7T3U - chains A and B of the 4 polymer chains in the assembly; structure by electron microscopy, 3.70 A resolution.

# Chain A (and B)
Protein: Inositol 1,4,5-trisphosphate receptor type 3
From: Homo sapiens
Notes: chain B of this document is another copy of the same molecule, construct and numbering; everything in this record applies to it too
UniProt: Q14573 (ITPR3_HUMAN); residue numbers follow UniProt; this construct covers 1-2611
Chain sequence (2633 residues; each row starts with the number of its first residue; X marks 22 residues of unknown identity (built as UNK)):
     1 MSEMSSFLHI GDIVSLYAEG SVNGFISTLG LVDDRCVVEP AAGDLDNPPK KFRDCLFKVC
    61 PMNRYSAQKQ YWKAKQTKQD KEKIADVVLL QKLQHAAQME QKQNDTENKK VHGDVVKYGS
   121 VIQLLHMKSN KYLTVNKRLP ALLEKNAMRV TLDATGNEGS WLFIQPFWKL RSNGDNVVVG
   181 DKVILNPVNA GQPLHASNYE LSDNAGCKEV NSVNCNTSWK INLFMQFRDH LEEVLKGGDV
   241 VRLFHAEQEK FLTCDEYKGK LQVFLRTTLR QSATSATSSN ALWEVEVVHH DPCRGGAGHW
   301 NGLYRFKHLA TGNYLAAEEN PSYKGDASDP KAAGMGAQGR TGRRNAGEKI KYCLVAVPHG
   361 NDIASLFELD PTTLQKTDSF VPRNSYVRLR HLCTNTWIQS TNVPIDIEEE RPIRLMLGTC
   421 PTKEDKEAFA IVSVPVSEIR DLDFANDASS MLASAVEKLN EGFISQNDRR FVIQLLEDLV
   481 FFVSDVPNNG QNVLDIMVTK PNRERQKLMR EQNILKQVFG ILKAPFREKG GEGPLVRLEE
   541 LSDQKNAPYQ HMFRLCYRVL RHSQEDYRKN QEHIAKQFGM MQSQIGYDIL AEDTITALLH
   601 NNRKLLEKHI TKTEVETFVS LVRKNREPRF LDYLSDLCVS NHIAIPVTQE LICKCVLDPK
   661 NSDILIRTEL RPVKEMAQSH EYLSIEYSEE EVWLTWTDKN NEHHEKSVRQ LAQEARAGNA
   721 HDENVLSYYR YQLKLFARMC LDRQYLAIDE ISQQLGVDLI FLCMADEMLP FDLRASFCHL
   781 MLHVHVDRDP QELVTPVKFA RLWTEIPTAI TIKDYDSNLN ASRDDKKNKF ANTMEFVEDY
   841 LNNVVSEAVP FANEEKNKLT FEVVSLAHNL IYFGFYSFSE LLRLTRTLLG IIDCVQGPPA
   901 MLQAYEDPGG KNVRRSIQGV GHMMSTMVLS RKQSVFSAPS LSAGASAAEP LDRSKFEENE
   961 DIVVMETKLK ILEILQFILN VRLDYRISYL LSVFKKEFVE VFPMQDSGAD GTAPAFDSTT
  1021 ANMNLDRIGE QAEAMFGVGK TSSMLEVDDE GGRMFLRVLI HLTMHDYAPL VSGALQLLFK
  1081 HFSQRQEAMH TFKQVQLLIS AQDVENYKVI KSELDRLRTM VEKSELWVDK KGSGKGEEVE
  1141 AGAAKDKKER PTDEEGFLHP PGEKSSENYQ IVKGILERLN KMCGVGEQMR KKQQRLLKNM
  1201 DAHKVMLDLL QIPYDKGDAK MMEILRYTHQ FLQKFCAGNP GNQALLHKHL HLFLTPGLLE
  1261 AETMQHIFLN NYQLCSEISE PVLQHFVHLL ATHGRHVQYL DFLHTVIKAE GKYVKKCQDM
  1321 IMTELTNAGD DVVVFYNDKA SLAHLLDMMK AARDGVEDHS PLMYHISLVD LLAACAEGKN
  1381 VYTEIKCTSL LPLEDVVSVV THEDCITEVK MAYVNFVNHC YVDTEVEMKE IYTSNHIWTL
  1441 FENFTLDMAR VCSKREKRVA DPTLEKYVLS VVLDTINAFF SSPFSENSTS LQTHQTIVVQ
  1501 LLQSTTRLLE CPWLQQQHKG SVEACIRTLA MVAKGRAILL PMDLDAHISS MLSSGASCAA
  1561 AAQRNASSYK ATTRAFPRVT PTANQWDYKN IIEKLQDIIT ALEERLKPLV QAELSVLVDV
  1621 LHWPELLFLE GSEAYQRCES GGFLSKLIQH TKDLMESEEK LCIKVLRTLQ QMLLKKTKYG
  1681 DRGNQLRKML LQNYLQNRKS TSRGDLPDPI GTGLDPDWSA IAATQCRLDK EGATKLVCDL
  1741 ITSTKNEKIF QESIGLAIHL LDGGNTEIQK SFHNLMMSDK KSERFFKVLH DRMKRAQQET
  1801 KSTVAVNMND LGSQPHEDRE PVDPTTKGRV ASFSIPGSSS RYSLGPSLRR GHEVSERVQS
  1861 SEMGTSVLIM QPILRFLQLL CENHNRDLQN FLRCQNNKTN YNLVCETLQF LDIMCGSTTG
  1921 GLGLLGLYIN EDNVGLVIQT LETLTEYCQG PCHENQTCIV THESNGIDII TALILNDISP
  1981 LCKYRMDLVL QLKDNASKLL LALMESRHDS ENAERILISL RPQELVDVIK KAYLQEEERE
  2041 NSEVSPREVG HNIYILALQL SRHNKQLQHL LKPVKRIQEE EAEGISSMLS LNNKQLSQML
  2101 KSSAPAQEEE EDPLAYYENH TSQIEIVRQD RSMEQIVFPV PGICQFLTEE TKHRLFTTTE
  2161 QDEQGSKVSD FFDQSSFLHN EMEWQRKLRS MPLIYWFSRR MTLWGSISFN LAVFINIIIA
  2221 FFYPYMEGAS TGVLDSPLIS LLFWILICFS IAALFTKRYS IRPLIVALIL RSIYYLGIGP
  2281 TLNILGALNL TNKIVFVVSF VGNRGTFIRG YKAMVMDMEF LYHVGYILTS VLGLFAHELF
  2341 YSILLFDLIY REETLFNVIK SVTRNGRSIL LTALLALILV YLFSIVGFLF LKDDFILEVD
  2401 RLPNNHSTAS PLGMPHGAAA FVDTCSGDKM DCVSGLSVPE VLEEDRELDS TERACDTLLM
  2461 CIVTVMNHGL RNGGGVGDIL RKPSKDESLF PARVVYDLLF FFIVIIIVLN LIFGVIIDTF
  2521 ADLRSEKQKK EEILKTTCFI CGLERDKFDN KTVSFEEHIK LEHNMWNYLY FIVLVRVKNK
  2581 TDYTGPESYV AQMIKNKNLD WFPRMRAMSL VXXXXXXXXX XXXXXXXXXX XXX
Not modelled in the structure: 1-4, 78-85, 228-233, 290-302, 321-350, 373-385, 528-533, 673-690, 821-827, 895-960, 999-1024, 1038-1042, 1124-1167, 1184-1187, 1310-1318, 1418-1434, 1454-1460, 1533-1588, 1697-1718, 1801-1864, 1914-1922, 1977-1986, 2007-2011, 2035-2043, 2074-2111, 2226-2260, 2305-2317, 2403-2449, 2612-2633 (chain B: 1-435, 487-502, 528-533, 673-690, 821-827, 895-960, 999-1024, 1038-1042, 1100, 1124-1167, 1184-1187, 1308-1318, 1454-1460, 1533-1588, 1697-1718, 1777-1782, 1801-1864, 1894-1901, 1918-1922, 2035-2043, 2074-2111, 2226-2260, 2305-2317, 2403-2449, 2612-2633)
Disulfides: Cys2455-Cys2461
Ion coordination: Ca2+: Glu1882, Glu1946, Thr2581; Zn2+: Cys2538, Cys2541, His2558, His2563
Residues lining bound ligands:
  - ATP (adenosine-5'-triphosphate): Glu2149, Lys2152, Phe2156, Cys2538, Phe2539, Ile2540, Ile2559, Lys2560, His2563, Asn2564, Met2565, Trp2566
  - D-myo-inositol-1,4,5-triphosphate (I3P): Thr268, Leu269, Arg270, Arg568, Lys569
What the authors report for this chain:
  - specificity-determining residues: Glu2149 (proposed by the authors, not directly observed)

# Chain A / chain B interface
Pairs across the interface - 78 pairs, chain A then chain B:
  Lys169(A) - Leu1927(B)
  Leu170(A) - Leu1924(B)  hydrophobic
  Leu170(A) - Ser1979(B)  hydrogen bond (backbone-side chain)
  Ser172(A) - Lys1983(B)
  Asn198(A) - Arg1527(B)
  Asn198(A) - Ala1530(B)
  Tyr199(A) - Ala1530(B)  hydrophobic
  Glu200(A) - Ala1530(B)
  Glu200(A) - Met1531(B)
  Gln2164(A) - Arg2545(B)
  Gln2164(A) - Glu2556(B)
  Arg2367(A) - Glu2352(B)  salt bridge
  Arg2367(A) - Thr2354(B)
  Ser2368(A) - Thr2354(B)
  Leu2371(A) - Glu2352(B)
  Leu2371(A) - Leu2355(B)
  Thr2372(A) - Val2358(B)
  Leu2374(A) - Leu2348(B)  hydrophobic
  Leu2375(A) - Ile2359(B)  hydrophobic
  Ile2378(A) - Leu2345(B)
  Ile2378(A) - Phe2346(B)  hydrophobic
  Tyr2381(A) - Asn2216(B)
  Tyr2381(A) - Ile2219(B)
  Tyr2381(A) - Ser2342(B)  hydrogen bond
  Tyr2381(A) - Leu2345(B)  hydrophobic
  Leu2382(A) - Ser2342(B)
  Leu2382(A) - Phe2346(B)  hydrophobic
  Ile2385(A) - Leu2339(B)  hydrophobic
  Ile2385(A) - Ser2342(B)
  Phe2388(A) - Tyr2223(B)  hydrophobic
  Phe2388(A) - Pro2224(B)
  Leu2389(A) - Leu2339(B)  hydrophobic
  Thr2457(A) - Pro2224(B)
  Leu2458(A) - Tyr2223(B)
  Leu2459(A) - Ala2220(B)  hydrogen bond (backbone-backbone)
  Leu2459(A) - Phe2221(B)  hydrophobic
  Ile2462(A) - Ala2220(B)  hydrophobic
  Gly2474(A) - Arg2471(B)  hydrogen bond (backbone-side chain)
  Gly2475(A) - Arg2471(B)
  Gly2477(A) - Arg2471(B)
  Asp2478(A) - Arg2471(B)  salt bridge
  Arg2481(A) - Asp2400(B)  hydrogen bond (side chain-backbone)
  Lys2482(A) - Glu2398(B)
  Lys2482(A) - Val2399(B)
  Lys2482(A) - Asp2400(B)  hydrogen bond (backbone-backbone)
  Lys2482(A) - His2468(B)
  Pro2483(A) - Val2399(B)
  Pro2483(A) - Glu2452(B)
  Ser2484(A) - Arg2401(B)  hydrogen bond
  Ser2484(A) - Glu2452(B)
  Lys2485(A) - Glu2452(B)  salt bridge
  Lys2485(A) - Arg2453(B)  hydrogen bond (side chain-backbone)
  Glu2487(A) - Leu2402(B)
  Phe2490(A) - Val2463(B)  hydrophobic
  Asp2497(A) - Arg2471(B)
  Leu2498(A) - Met2466(B)
  Phe2501(A) - Leu2470(B)
  Phe2501(A) - Arg2471(B)
  Ile2506(A) - Leu2509(B)  hydrophobic
  Ile2506(A) - Ile2512(B)  hydrophobic
  Ile2507(A) - Val2362(B)  hydrophobic
  Asn2510(A) - Phe2513(B)
  Leu2511(A) - Val2358(B)
  Leu2511(A) - Ser2361(B)
  Leu2511(A) - Val2362(B)  hydrophobic
  Leu2511(A) - Ile2516(B)  hydrophobic
  Leu2511(A) - Phe2520(B)  hydrophobic
  Phe2513(A) - Phe2513(B)  hydrophobic
  Val2515(A) - Val2358(B)  hydrophobic
  Val2515(A) - Phe2520(B)  hydrophobic
  Ile2517(A) - Ile2517(B)  hydrophobic
  Asp2518(A) - Arg2524(B)  salt bridge
  Ala2521(A) - Arg2524(B)
  Asp2522(A) - Arg2524(B)
  Arg2604(A) - Asn2550(B)
  Met2605(A) - Asp2549(B)
  Met2605(A) - Asn2550(B)
  Arg2606(A) - Asn2550(B)
Interface residues without a listed pair, chain A (59 interface residues in all): Trp168, Glu2163, Leu2379, Asp2456, Gly2473, Val2494, Phe2502, Gly2514, Ser2525
Interface residues without a listed pair, chain B (54 interface residues in all): Ile2349, Ala2454, Met2460, Asn2467, Asn2472, Gln2528

# Overview
59 residues of chain A and 54 residues of chain B are in contact; the contacts include 8 hydrogen bonds and 4
salt bridges. Among the polar pairs are Arg2367(A)-Glu2352(B), Asp2478(A)-Arg2471(B) and
Lys2485(A)-Glu2452(B). Chain A binds D-myo-inositol-1,4,5-triphosphate and ATP. Glu1882(A), Glu1946(A) and
Thr2581(A) coordinate Ca2+. The paper reports the specificity determinant Glu2149(A).
Chain A and chain B are both Inositol 1,4,5-trisphosphate receptor type 3 (Homo sapiens); the structure, IP3,
ATP, and Ca2+ bound type 3 IP3 receptor in the inactive state, was determined by electron microscopy (same
publication as 7T3P, 7T3Q, 7T3R and 7T3T).
